Entry 2WFT (X-ray diffraction, 2.80 A resolution); this record covers chain A.

# Chain A
Protein: Hedgehog-interacting protein
From: Homo sapiens
Notes: fragment: c-terminal domain, residues 214-671
UniProtKB: Q96QV1 (HHIP_HUMAN); numbering as in UniProt (aligned over 214-671)
Amino-acid sequence (458 residues; row label = number of the first residue in the row):
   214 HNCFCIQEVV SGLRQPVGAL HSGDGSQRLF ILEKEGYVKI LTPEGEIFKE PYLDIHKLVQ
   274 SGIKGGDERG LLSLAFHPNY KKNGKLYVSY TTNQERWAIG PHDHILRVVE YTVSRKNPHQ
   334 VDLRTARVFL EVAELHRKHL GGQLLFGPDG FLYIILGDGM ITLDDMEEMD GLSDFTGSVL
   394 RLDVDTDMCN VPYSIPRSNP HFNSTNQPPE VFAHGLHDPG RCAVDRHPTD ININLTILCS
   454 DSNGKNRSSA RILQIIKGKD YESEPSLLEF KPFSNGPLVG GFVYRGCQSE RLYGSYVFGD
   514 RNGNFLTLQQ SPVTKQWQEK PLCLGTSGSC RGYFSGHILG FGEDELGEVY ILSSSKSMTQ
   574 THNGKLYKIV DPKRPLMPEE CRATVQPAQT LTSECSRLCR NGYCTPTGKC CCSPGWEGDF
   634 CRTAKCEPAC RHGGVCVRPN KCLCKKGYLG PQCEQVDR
Unresolved in the structure: 307-314, 457-459, 470-478
Swiss-Prot annotation at these positions:
  - region: Leu376 to Phe388 (Interaction with SHH zinc binding site)
  - binding site (Zn(2+)): Asp383
  - glycosylation (N-linked (GlcNAc...) asparagine): Asn416, Asn447, Asn459
  - mutagenesis: Glu380 (E380A: Abolishes SHH binding), Met382 (M382A: Abolishes SHH binding), Asp383 (D383A/R: Abolishes SHH binding), Asp387 (D387A: Abolishes SHH binding)
Disulfides: Cys216-Cys536, Cys218-Cys543, Cys402-Cys624, Cys435-Cys452, Cys500-Cys594, Cys608-Cys617, Cys612-Cys623, Cys625-Cys634, Cys639-Cys649, Cys643-Cys655, Cys657-Cys666

# In short
UniProt lists Zn2+-binding residue Asp383 and 4 mutagenesis sites.
Chain A is Hedgehog-interacting protein (Homo sapiens); the structure, Crystal structure of the human HIP
ectodomain, was determined by X-ray diffraction.
